7K9B - chain A; structure by X-ray diffraction, 1.20 A resolution.

Chain A:
Protein: OLE-associated protein B
From: Bacillus halodurans (strain ATCC BAA-125 / DSM 18197 / FERM 7344 / JCM 9153 / C-125)
UniProt: Q9KGD7 (Q9KGD7_BACHD); residue numbers follow UniProt; this construct covers 5-102
Amino-acid sequence (98 residues; each row starts with the number of its first residue):
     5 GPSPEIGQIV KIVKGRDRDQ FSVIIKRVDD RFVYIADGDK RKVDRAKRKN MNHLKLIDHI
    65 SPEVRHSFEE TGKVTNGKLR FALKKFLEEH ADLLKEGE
Reported in the primary citation:
  - mutagenesis - G19S, H57Y: decreased binding to OLE RNA (citing earlier work)

In short:
From the paper: G19S and H57Y reduce binding to OLE RNA.
Chain A is OLE-associated protein B (Bacillus halodurans (strain ATCC BAA-125 / DSM 18197 / FERM 7344 / JCM
9153 / C-125)); the structure, Crystal structure of Bacillus halodurans OapB (native) at 1.2 A, was determined
by X-ray diffraction (same publication as 7K9C, 7K9D and 7K9E).
